Entry 6XEZ (electron microscopy, 3.50 A resolution); this record covers chains D and E of the 8 polymer chains in the assembly.

Chain D:
Molecule: Non-structural protein 8
Source organism: Severe acute respiratory syndrome coronavirus 2
Reference sequence: P0DTD1 (R1AB_SARS2); residues 1-198 here correspond to UniProt positions 3943-4140 (UniProt number = residue number + 3942)
Amino-acid sequence (199 residues; row label = number of the first residue in the row; numbering starts at 0):
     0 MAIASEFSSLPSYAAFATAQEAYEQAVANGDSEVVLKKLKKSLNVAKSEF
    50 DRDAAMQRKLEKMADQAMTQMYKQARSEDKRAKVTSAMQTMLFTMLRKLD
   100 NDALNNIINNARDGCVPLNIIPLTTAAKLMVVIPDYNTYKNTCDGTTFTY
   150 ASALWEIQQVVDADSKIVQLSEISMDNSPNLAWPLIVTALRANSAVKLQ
Not modelled in the structure: 0-5, 192-198
Differences from the reference sequence: initiating methionine (0)
Swiss-Prot annotation at these positions:
  - site: Gln198 (Cleavage)
Small-molecule neighbours: chapso (1N7): Ala66, Met67, Met70

Chain E:
Molecule: Helicase
Source organism: Severe acute respiratory syndrome coronavirus 2
Notes: EC 3.6.4.12, 3.6.4.13
Reference sequence: P0DTD1 (R1AB_SARS2); residues 1-601 here correspond to UniProt positions 5325-5925 (UniProt number = residue number + 5324)
Amino-acid sequence (605 residues; numbered -3 to 601; the number before each row is that of its first residue; numbers below 1 keep their minus sign (Gly-3 is residue -3)):
    -3 GPHMAVGACVLCNSQTSLRCGACIRRPFLCCKCCYDHVISTSHKLVLSVN
    47 PYVCNAPGCDVTDVTQLYLGGMSYYCKSHKPPISFPLCANGQVFGLYKNT
    97 CVGSDNVTDFNAIATCDWTNAGDYILANTCTERLKLFAAETLKATEETFK
   147 LSYGIATVREVLSDRELHLSWEVGKPRPPLNRNYVFTGYRVTKNSKVQIG
   197 EYTFEKGDYGDAVVYRGTTTYKLNVGDYFVLTSHTVMPLSAPTLVPQEHY
   247 VRITGLYPTLNISDEFSSNVANYQKVGMQKYSTLQGPPGTGKSHFAIGLA
   297 LYYPSARIVYTACSHAAVDALCEKALKYLPIDKCSRIIPARARVECFDKF
   347 KVNSTLEQYVFCTVNALPETTADIVVFDEISMATNYDLSVVNARLRAKHY
   397 VYIGDPAQLPAPRTLLTKGTLEPEYFNSVCRLMKTIGPDMFLGTCRRCPA
   447 EIVDTVSALVYDNKLKAHKDKSAQCFKMFYKGVITHDVSSAINRPQIGVV
   497 REFLTRNPAWRKAVFISPYNSQNAVASKILGLPTQTVDSSQGSEYDYVIF
   547 TQTTETAHSCNVNRFNVAITRAKVGILCIMSDRDLYDKLQFTSLEIPRRN
   597 VATLQ
Not modelled in the structure: -3 to 0, 597-601
Differences from the reference sequence: expression tag (-3 to 0)
Swiss-Prot annotation at these positions:
  - binding site (Zn(2+)): Cys5, Cys8, Cys16, Cys19, Cys26, Cys29, His33, His39, Cys50, Cys55, Cys72, His75
  - binding site (a ribonucleoside 5'-triphosphate): Gly282 to Ser289
  - site: Gln601 (Cleavage)
Bound ions: Zn2+ site 1: Cys5, Cys8, Cys26, Cys29; Zn2+ site 2: Cys16, Cys19, His33, His39; Zn2+ site 3: Cys50, Cys55, Cys72, His75
Small-molecule neighbours:
  - chapso (1N7): Val45, Leu65, Gly66, Met68, Tyr70, Phe90, Leu92, Lys94
  - ADP / aluminium fluoride: Gly282, Pro283, Pro284, Gly285, Thr286, Gly287, Lys288, Ser289, His290, Glu375, Gln404, Arg443, Glu540, Arg567

Interface between chain D and chain E:
Pairs across the interface (6):
  Met62(D) with Met68(E), hydrophobic
  Ala63(D) with Met68(E), hydrophobic
  Met70(D) with Leu92(E), hydrophobic
  Pro178(D) with Leu256(E)
  Asn179(D) with Leu256(E)
  Pro183(D) with Tyr253(E)
Other interface residues (no listed pair), chain D (10 interface residues in all): Leu59, Pro133, Leu180, Trp182

Overview:
10 residues of chain D face 4 of chain E across their interface. Chapso is bound between chain D and chain E.
Ligands of chain E: ADP / aluminium fluoride. From UniProt: 12 Zn2+-binding residues and 8 ribonucleoside
5'-triphosphate-binding residues on chain E.
Here chain D is Non-structural protein 8 and chain E is Helicase, both from Severe acute respiratory syndrome
coronavirus 2. Entry 6XEZ (Structure of SARS-CoV-2 replication-transcription complex bound to nsp13 helicase -
nsp13(2)-RTC) was determined by electron microscopy.
